PDB entry 5VXN | X-ray diffraction, 3.38 A resolution | chains A and B of the 4 polymer chains in the assembly

Chain A:
Name: Transcriptional regulatory protein RcsB
From: Escherichia coli (strain K12)
Reference sequence: P0DMC7 (RCSB_ECOLI); numbering as in UniProt (aligned over 1-216)
Amino-acid sequence (216 residues; numbered 1 to 216; the number before each row is that of its first residue):
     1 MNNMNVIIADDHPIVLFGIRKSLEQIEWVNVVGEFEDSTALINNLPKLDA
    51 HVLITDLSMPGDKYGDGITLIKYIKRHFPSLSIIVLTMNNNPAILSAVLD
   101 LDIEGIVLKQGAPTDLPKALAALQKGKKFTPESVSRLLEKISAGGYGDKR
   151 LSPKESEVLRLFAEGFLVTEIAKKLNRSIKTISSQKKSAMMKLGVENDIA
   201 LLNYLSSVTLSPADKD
Not modelled in the structure: 1, 142-148, 210-216
Swiss-Prot annotation at these positions:
  - DNA-binding region: Val168 to Lys187 (H-T-H motif)
  - modified residue: Asp56 (4-aspartylphosphate)
  - mutagenesis: Asp56 (D56E: Increases heterodimer formation with RcsA. Does not affect heterodimer formation with BglJ; D56N: Decreases heterodimer formation with RcsA. Does not affect heterodimer formation with BglJ)
Reported in the primary citation:
  - binding site for the 18-nt DNA strand: Lys180, Ser184
  - post-translational modification sites: Asp56, Lys154, Lys180 (citing earlier work)

Chain B:
Name: Transcriptional regulatory protein RcsB
From: Escherichia coli (strain K12)
Reference sequence: P0DMC7 (RCSB_ECOLI); the construct has insertions or renumbered stretches relative to UniProt, so the offset changes along the chain: 1-125 = UniProt 1-125; 131-139 = UniProt 132-140; 141-216 = UniProt 141-216
Amino-acid sequence (216 residues; each row starts with the number of its first residue; note: 6 numbers in that range are skipped by the numbering (no residue carries them; nothing is unmodelled there); a row labelled like 125A-125F holds insertion residues (125A, then the next letters in order)):
     1 MNNMNVIIADDHPIVLFGIRKSLEQIEWVNVVGEFEDSTALINNLPKLDA
    51 HVLITDLSMPGDKYGDGITLIKYIKRHFPSLSIIVLTMNNNPAILSAVLD
   101 LDIEGIVLKQGAPTDLPKALAALQK
125A-125F GKKFTP
   131 ESVSRLLEK
   141 ISAGGYGDKRLSPKESEVLRLFAEGFLVTEIAKKLNRSIKTISSQKKSAM
   191 MKLGVENDIALLNYLSSVTLSPADKD
Not modelled in the structure: 1, 125A-125F, 141-149, 208-216
Swiss-Prot annotation at these positions:
  - DNA-binding region: Val168 to Lys187 (H-T-H motif)
  - modified residue: Asp56 (4-aspartylphosphate)
Reported in the primary citation:
  - binding site for the 18-nt DNA strand: Lys180, Ser184
  - post-translational modification sites: Asp56, Lys154, Lys180 (citing earlier work)

How chain A and chain B interact:
Contacting residue pairs - 33 pairs, chain A then chain B:
  Asp11(A) - Gln110(B)
  His12(A) - Met88(B)
  His12(A) - Lys109(B)
  His12(A) - Gln110(B)
  Pro13(A) - Lys109(B)
  Pro13(A) - Gln110(B)
  Pro13(A) - Gly111(B)
  Ile14(A) - Gly18(B)
  Ile14(A) - Ile19(B)
  Ile14(A) - Lys109(B)
  Val15(A) - Val15(B)  hydrophobic
  Phe17(A) - Gly18(B)
  Phe17(A) - Lys21(B)
  Phe17(A) - Ser22(B)
  Gly18(A) - Ile14(B)
  Gly18(A) - Phe17(B)
  Gly18(A) - Gly18(B)
  Ile19(A) - Ile14(B)
  Lys21(A) - Phe17(B)
  Ser22(A) - Phe17(B)
  Met88(A) - His12(B)
  Lys109(A) - His12(B)
  Lys109(A) - Pro13(B)
  Lys109(A) - Ile14(B)
  Gln110(A) - Pro13(B)
  Gly111(A) - Pro13(B)
  Gly165(A) - Ile199(B)
  Asn197(A) - Gly165(B)
  Ile199(A) - Phe162(B)
  Ile199(A) - Gly165(B)
  Ile199(A) - Leu167(B)  hydrophobic
  Ile199(A) - Leu202(B)  hydrophobic
  Leu202(A) - Ile199(B)  hydrophobic
Interface residues without a listed pair, chain A (19 interface residues in all): Ser206
Interface residues without a listed pair, chain B (22 interface residues in all): Asp11, Ala163, Phe166, Asn203

In short:
19 residues of chain A and 22 residues of chain B are in contact. Curated annotation (UniProt) lists one
mutagenesis site on chain A. From the paper: a binding site for the 18-nt DNA strand at Lys180(A), Ser184(A)
and Lys180(B) among others; modification sites Asp56(A), Lys154(A) and Asp56(B) among others.
Both chains are Transcriptional regulatory protein RcsB (Escherichia coli (strain K12)). Entry 5VXN (Structure
of two RcsB dimers bound to two parallel DNAs) was determined by X-ray diffraction (same publication as 5W43).
